8F1E - chains A and C of the 4 polymer chains in the assembly; structure by electron microscopy, 3.28 A resolution.

# Chain A
Molecule: Importin subunit beta-5
Source organism: Saccharomyces cerevisiae S288C
UniProt: P53067 (IMB5_YEAST); numbering as in UniProt (aligned over 1-1004)
Sequence (1004 residues; each row starts with the number of its first residue):
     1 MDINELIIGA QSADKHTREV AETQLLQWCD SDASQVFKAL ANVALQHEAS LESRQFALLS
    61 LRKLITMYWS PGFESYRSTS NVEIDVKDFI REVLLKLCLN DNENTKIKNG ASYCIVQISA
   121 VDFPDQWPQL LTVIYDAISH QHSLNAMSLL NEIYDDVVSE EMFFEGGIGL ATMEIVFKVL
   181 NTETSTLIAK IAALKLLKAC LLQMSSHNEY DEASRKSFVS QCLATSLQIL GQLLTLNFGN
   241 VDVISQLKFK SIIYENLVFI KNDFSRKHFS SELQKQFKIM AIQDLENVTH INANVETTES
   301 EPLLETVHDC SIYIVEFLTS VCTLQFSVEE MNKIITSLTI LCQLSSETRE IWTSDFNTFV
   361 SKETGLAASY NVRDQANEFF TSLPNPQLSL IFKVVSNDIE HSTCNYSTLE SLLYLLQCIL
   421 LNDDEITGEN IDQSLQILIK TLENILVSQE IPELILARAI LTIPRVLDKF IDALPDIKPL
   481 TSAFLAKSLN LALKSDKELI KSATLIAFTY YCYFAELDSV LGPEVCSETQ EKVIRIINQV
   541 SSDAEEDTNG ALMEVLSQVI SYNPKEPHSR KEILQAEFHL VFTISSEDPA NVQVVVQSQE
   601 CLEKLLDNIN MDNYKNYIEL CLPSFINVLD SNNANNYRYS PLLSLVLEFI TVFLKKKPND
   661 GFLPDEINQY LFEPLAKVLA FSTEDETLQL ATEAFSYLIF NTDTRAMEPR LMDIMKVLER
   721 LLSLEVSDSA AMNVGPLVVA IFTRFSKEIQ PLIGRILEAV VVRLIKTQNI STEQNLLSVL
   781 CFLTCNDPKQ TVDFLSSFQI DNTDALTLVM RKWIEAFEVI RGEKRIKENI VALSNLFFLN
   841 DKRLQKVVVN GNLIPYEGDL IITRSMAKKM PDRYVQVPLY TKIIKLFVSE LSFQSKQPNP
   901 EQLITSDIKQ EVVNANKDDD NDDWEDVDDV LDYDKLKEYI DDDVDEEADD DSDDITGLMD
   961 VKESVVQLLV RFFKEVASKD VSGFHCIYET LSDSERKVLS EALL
Unresolved in the structure: 895-963, 1004
Curated features (UniProtKB/Swiss-Prot):
  - modified residue: Met1 (N-acetylmethionine)

# Chain C
Molecule: Histone H2B.2
Source organism: Saccharomyces cerevisiae S288C
UniProt: P02294 (H2B2_YEAST); residues 1-130 here correspond to UniProt positions 2-131 (UniProt number = residue number + 1)
Sequence (130 residues; numbered 1 to 130; the number before each row is that of its first residue):
     1 SSAAEKKPAS KAPAEKKPAA KKTSTSVDGK KRSKVRKETY SSYIYKVLKQ THPDTGISQK
    61 SMSILNSFVN DIFERIATEA SKLAAYNKKS TISAREIQTA VRLILPGELA KHAVSEGTRA
   121 VTKYSSSTQA
Unresolved in the structure: 1-39, 127-130
Curated features (UniProtKB/Swiss-Prot):
  - modified residue: Lys6 (N6-acetyllysine), Lys7 (N6-acetyllysine), Ser10 (Phosphoserine), Lys11 (N6-acetyllysine), Lys16 (N6-acetyllysine), Lys17 (N6-acetyllysine), Lys21 (N6-acetyllysine), Lys22 (N6-acetyllysine), Lys34 (N6-succinyllysine), Lys37 (N6,N6-dimethyllysine), Lys46 (N6-succinyllysine)
  - cross-link (Glycyl lysine isopeptide (Lys-Gly)): Lys6 (interchain with G-Cter in SUMO), Lys7 (interchain with G-Cter in SUMO), Lys16 (interchain with G-Cter in SUMO), Lys17 (interchain with G-Cter in SUMO), Lys123 (interchain with G-Cter in ubiquitin)

# Interface between chain A and chain C
Contacting residue pairs (22; chain A residue first):
  Ile770(A) - Arg102(C)
  Glu773(A) - Arg102(C)  salt bridge
  Glu815(A) - Arg102(C)  salt bridge
  Glu818(A) - Gln98(C)
  Val819(A) - Thr99(C)
  Arg821(A) - Tyr86(C)  hydrogen bond (backbone-side chain)
  Gly822(A) - Tyr86(C)  hydrogen bond (backbone-side chain)
  Glu823(A) - Asn87(C)
  Leu853(A) - Ser115(C)
  Leu853(A) - Thr118(C)
  Pro855(A) - Thr122(C)
  Ile861(A) - Glu116(C)
  Ile862(A) - Glu116(C)
  Ile862(A) - Arg119(C)
  Arg864(A) - Glu108(C)  salt bridge
  Arg864(A) - Leu109(C)
  Ala867(A) - His112(C)
  Asp872(A) - Ser115(C)  hydrogen bond
  Asp872(A) - Arg119(C)  salt bridge
  Glu890(A) - Arg95(C)
  Phe893(A) - Arg95(C)
  Gln894(A) - Lys89(C)
Interface residues without a listed pair, chain A (22 interface residues in all): Glu74, Arg77, Thr863, Tyr874
Interface residues without a listed pair, chain C (19 interface residues in all): Lys60, Lys88, Ser93, Leu103

# Summary
22 residues of chain A and 19 residues of chain C are in contact, with 3 hydrogen bonds and 4 salt bridges.
Polar pairs include Glu773(A)-Arg102(C), Glu815(A)-Arg102(C) and Arg864(A)-Glu108(C).
Chain A is Importin subunit beta-5 and chain C is Histone H2B.2, both from Saccharomyces cerevisiae S288C; the
structure, Cryo-EM structure of Kap114 bound to Gsp1 (RanGTP) and H2A-H2B, was determined by electron
microscopy (same publication as 8F0X, 8F19 and 8F7A).
